PDB entry 6HF6 | X-ray diffraction, 2.00 A resolution | chains B and C of the 3 polymer chains in the assembly

== Chain B (and C) ==
Name: Deglycase PH1704
Source organism: Pyrococcus horikoshii (strain ATCC 700860 / DSM 12428 / JCM 9974 / NBRC 100139 / OT-3)
Notes: EC 3.5.1.124, 3.4.22.-; chain C of this document is another copy of the same molecule, construct and numbering; everything in this record applies to it too
UniProt: O59413 (DEGLY_PYRHO); residue numbers follow UniProt; this construct covers 1-166
Chain sequence (166 residues; each row starts with the number of its first residue):
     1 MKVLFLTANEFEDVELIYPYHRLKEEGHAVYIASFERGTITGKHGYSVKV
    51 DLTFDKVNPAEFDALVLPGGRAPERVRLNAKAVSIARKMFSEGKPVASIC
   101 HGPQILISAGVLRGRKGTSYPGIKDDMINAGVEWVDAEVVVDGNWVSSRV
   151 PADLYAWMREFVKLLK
Construct notes: engineered mutation Ala29 (Glu in O59413), Ala60 (Glu in O59413), Ala80 (Glu in O59413)
Curated features (UniProtKB/Swiss-Prot):
  - active site: Cys100 (Nucleophile), His101

== Chain B / chain C interface ==
Contacting residue pairs (31):
  Arg71(B) - Arg71(C)
  Glu74(B) - Glu74(C)
  Glu74(B) - His101(C)  salt bridge
  Glu74(B) - Tyr120(C)
  Glu74(B) - Gly122(C)
  Glu74(B) - Ile123(C)
  Arg77(B) - Gly122(C)  hydrogen bond (side chain-backbone)
  Arg77(B) - Ile123(C)
  Arg77(B) - Asp125(C)
  Arg77(B) - Asp126(C)  salt bridge
  Leu78(B) - Pro121(C)
  Leu78(B) - Gly122(C)
  His101(B) - Glu74(C)  salt bridge
  Ile107(B) - Asp126(C)
  Ile107(B) - Asn129(C)
  Ser108(B) - Asp125(C)  hydrogen bond
  Tyr120(B) - Glu74(C)
  Pro121(B) - Leu78(C)
  Gly122(B) - Glu74(C)
  Gly122(B) - Arg77(C)  hydrogen bond (backbone-side chain)
  Gly122(B) - Leu78(C)
  Ile123(B) - Glu74(C)
  Asp125(B) - Arg77(C)
  Asp125(B) - Ser108(C)  hydrogen bond
  Asp126(B) - Arg77(C)  salt bridge
  Asp126(B) - Ile107(C)
  Asp126(B) - Asp126(C)
  Asn129(B) - Ile107(C)
  Asn129(B) - Asn129(C)
  Asn129(B) - Ala130(C)
  Ala130(B) - Asn129(C)
Other interface residues (no listed pair), chain B (18 interface residues in all): Gln104, Arg113, Lys124
Other interface residues (no listed pair), chain C (17 interface residues in all): Gln104, Lys124

== Summary ==
The interface between chain B and chain C involves 18 residues on one side and 17 on the other, with 4
hydrogen bonds and 4 salt bridges. Among the polar pairs are Glu74(B)-His101(C), Arg77(B)-Asp126(C) and
Arg77(B)-Gly122(C).
Both chains are Deglycase PH1704 (Pyrococcus horikoshii (strain ATCC 700860 / DSM 12428 / JCM 9974 / NBRC
100139 / OT-3)). Entry 6HF6 (Crystal structure of the Protease 1 (E29A,E60A,E80A) from Pyrococcus horikoshii
co-crystallized with Tb-Xo4) was determined by X-ray diffraction (same publication as 6HF7 and 6HK1).
